PDB entry 2WYD | X-ray diffraction, 1.90 A resolution | chains A and B

Chain A:
Molecule: Acyl-homoserine lactone acylase pvdq subunit alpha
Source organism: Pseudomonas aeruginosa
Notes: EC 3.5.1.97
UniProt: Q9I194 (PVDQ_PSEAE); residues 1-170 here correspond to UniProt positions 24-193 (UniProt number = residue number + 23)
Sequence (170 residues; numbered 1 to 170; the number before each row is that of its first residue):
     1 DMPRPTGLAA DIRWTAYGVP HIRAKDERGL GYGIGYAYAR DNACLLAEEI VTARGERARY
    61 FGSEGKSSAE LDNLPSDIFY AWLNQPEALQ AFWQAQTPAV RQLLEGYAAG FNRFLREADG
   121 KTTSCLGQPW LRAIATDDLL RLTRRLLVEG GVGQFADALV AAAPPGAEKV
Disordered / not traced: 1-5, 170
Cystine bridges: Cys44-Cys125

Chain B:
Molecule: Acyl-homoserine lactone acylase pvdq subunit beta
Source organism: Pseudomonas aeruginosa
Notes: EC 3.5.1.97
UniProt: Q9I194 (PVDQ_PSEAE); residues 1-546 here correspond to UniProt positions 217-762 (UniProt number = residue number + 216)
Sequence (546 residues; each row starts with the number of its first residue):
     1 SNAIAVGSER SADGKGMLLA NPHFPWNGAM RFYQMHLTIP GRLDVMGASL PGLPVVNIGF
    61 SRHLAWTHTV DTSSHFTLYR LALDPKDPRR YLVDGRSLPL EEKSVAIEVR GADGKLSRVE
   121 HKVYQSIYGP LVVWPGKLDW NRSEAYALRD ANLENTRVLQ QWYSINQASD VADLRRRVEA
   181 LQGIPWVNTL AADEQGNALY MNQSVVPYLK PELIPACAIP QLVAEGLPAL QGQDSRCAWS
   241 RDPAAAQAGI TPAAQLPVLL RRDFVQNSND SAWLTNPASP LQGFSPLVSQ EKPIGPRARY
   301 ALSRLQGKQP LEAKTLEEMV TANHVFSADQ VLPDLLRLCR DNQGEKSLAR ACAALAQWDR
   361 GANLDSGSGF VYFQRFMQRF AELDGAWKEP FDAQRPLDTP QGIALDRPQV ATQVRQALAD
   421 AAAEVEKSGI PDGARWGDLQ VSTRGQERIA IPGGDGHFGV YNAIQSVRKG DHLEVVGGTS
   481 YIQLVTFPEE GPKARGLLAF SQSSDPRSPH YRDQTELFSR QQWQTLPFSD RQIDADPQLQ
   541 RLSIRE
Cystine bridges: Cys217-Cys237, Cys339-Cys352
Curated features (UniProtKB/Swiss-Prot):
  - active site: Ser1 (Nucleophile)

How chain A and chain B interact:
Pairs across the interface (184):
  Thr6(A) - Glu546(B)  hydrogen bond (side chain-backbone)
  Gly7(A) - Glu546(B)
  Leu8(A) - Arg545(B)
  Leu8(A) - Glu546(B)  hydrogen bond (backbone-backbone)
  Ala9(A) - Ile544(B)
  Ala9(A) - Arg545(B)
  Ala10(A) - Ser543(B)
  Ala10(A) - Ile544(B)  hydrogen bond (backbone-backbone)
  Asp11(A) - Arg541(B)  salt bridge
  Asp11(A) - Leu542(B)
  Asp11(A) - Ser543(B)  hydrogen bond
  Ile12(A) - Gln540(B)
  Ile12(A) - Arg541(B)
  Ile12(A) - Leu542(B)  hydrogen bond (backbone-backbone)
  Arg13(A) - Asp530(B)  salt bridge
  Arg13(A) - Ile533(B)
  Arg13(A) - Leu539(B)
  Arg13(A) - Gln540(B)
  Arg13(A) - Arg541(B)
  Trp14(A) - Gln538(B)
  Trp14(A) - Leu539(B)
  Trp14(A) - Gln540(B)  hydrogen bond (backbone-backbone)
  Trp14(A) - Leu542(B)  hydrophobic
  Thr15(A) - Pro527(B)
  Thr15(A) - Ile533(B)
  Thr15(A) - Asp536(B)
  Ala16(A) - Asp536(B)  hydrogen bond (backbone-side chain)
  Tyr17(A) - Gln502(B)
  Tyr17(A) - His510(B)  hydrogen bond (backbone-side chain)
  Tyr17(A) - Asp513(B)
  Tyr17(A) - Gln514(B)
  Tyr17(A) - Leu517(B)
  Tyr17(A) - Gln524(B)  hydrogen bond
  Gly18(A) - Gln502(B)  hydrogen bond (backbone-side chain)
  Gly18(A) - His510(B)
  Val19(A) - Gln34(B)
  Val19(A) - Gln502(B)
  Pro20(A) - Tyr33(B)
  Pro20(A) - Gln34(B)
  Pro20(A) - Met35(B)
  Pro20(A) - His36(B)  hydrogen bond (backbone-backbone)
  Pro20(A) - Gln502(B)
  His21(A) - His36(B)  hydrogen bond
  His21(A) - Met46(B)
  His21(A) - Pro527(B)
  His21(A) - Ile533(B)
  Ile22(A) - His36(B)  hydrogen bond (backbone-backbone)
  Ile22(A) - Leu37(B)
  Ile22(A) - Thr38(B)  hydrogen bond (backbone-backbone)
  Arg23(A) - Thr38(B)
  Arg23(A) - Pro40(B)
  Arg23(A) - Asp530(B)  salt bridge
  Arg23(A) - Arg541(B)
  Ala24(A) - Thr38(B)  hydrogen bond (backbone-backbone)
  Ala24(A) - Ile39(B)
  Ala24(A) - Pro40(B)
  Lys25(A) - Ile39(B)
  Asp26(A) - Ile39(B)
  Glu27(A) - Ile39(B)
  Glu27(A) - Arg42(B)  salt bridge
  Glu27(A) - Tyr163(B)  hydrogen bond
  Leu30(A) - Leu37(B)  hydrophobic
  Leu30(A) - Thr38(B)
  Leu30(A) - Leu43(B)  hydrophobic
  Tyr32(A) - Ile544(B)  hydrophobic
  Tyr32(A) - Arg545(B)
  Tyr32(A) - Glu546(B)  hydrogen bond
  Ile34(A) - Met35(B)  hydrophobic
  Ile34(A) - Leu37(B)  hydrophobic
  Ile34(A) - Pro54(B)
  Tyr36(A) - Leu542(B)
  Tyr36(A) - Ile544(B)  hydrophobic
  Ala37(A) - Tyr33(B)  hydrogen bond (backbone-side chain)
  Tyr38(A) - Tyr33(B)  hydrophobic
  Tyr38(A) - Pro51(B)
  Asp41(A) - Tyr33(B)  hydrogen bond
  Asp41(A) - Ser503(B)  hydrogen bond (backbone-side chain)
  Asp41(A) - Ser504(B)
  Asp41(A) - Asp505(B)
  Asn42(A) - Tyr33(B)
  Asn42(A) - Gln502(B)  hydrogen bond (side chain-backbone)
  Asn42(A) - Ser503(B)
  Asn42(A) - Ser504(B)  hydrogen bond
  Cys44(A) - Asp505(B)
  Leu45(A) - Gly28(B)
  Leu45(A) - Arg31(B)
  Leu45(A) - Pro51(B)  hydrophobic
  Leu45(A) - Ser504(B)
  Leu46(A) - Pro51(B)  hydrophobic
  Leu46(A) - Gly52(B)
  Glu49(A) - Gly28(B)
  Glu49(A) - Ala29(B)
  Gly55(A) - Ile107(B)
  Ala58(A) - Glu108(B)
  Ala58(A) - Val109(B)
  Ala58(A) - Arg110(B)  hydrogen bond (backbone-backbone)
  Arg59(A) - Glu108(B)  salt bridge
  Arg59(A) - Arg110(B)
  Arg59(A) - Leu116(B)
  Tyr60(A) - Arg110(B)
  Gly62(A) - Arg110(B)
  Ser68(A) - Gly28(B)
  Leu74(A) - Ile107(B)  hydrophobic
  Asp77(A) - Ile107(B)
  Ile78(A) - Val105(B)  hydrophobic
  Ile78(A) - Ile107(B)  hydrophobic
  Ile78(A) - His121(B)
  Ala81(A) - Ile107(B)  hydrophobic
  Trp82(A) - Val105(B)
  Trp82(A) - Val123(B)
  Trp82(A) - Gln125(B)  hydrogen bond
  Trp82(A) - Pro130(B)  hydrophobic
  Leu83(A) - Leu153(B)  hydrophobic
  Gln85(A) - Lys103(B)
  Phe92(A) - Asn155(B)
  Phe92(A) - Thr156(B)
  Ala95(A) - Thr156(B)
  Gln96(A) - Thr156(B)  hydrogen bond (side chain-backbone)
  Thr97(A) - Gln160(B)
  Val100(A) - Leu159(B)  hydrophobic
  Val100(A) - Gln160(B)
  Leu103(A) - Pro54(B)
  Leu103(A) - Tyr163(B)  hydrophobic
  Leu104(A) - Pro54(B)  hydrophobic
  Leu104(A) - Leu159(B)  hydrophobic
  Tyr107(A) - Gly52(B)
  Arg113(A) - Ile544(B)
  Arg113(A) - Arg545(B)  hydrogen bond (side chain-backbone)
  Arg113(A) - Glu546(B)
  Arg116(A) - Glu546(B)  salt bridge
  Gly120(A) - Arg507(B)  hydrogen bond (backbone-side chain)
  Lys121(A) - Arg507(B)
  Thr122(A) - Asp505(B)
  Thr123(A) - Asp505(B)
  Thr123(A) - Arg507(B)  hydrogen bond (backbone-side chain)
  Ser124(A) - Asp505(B)  hydrogen bond
  Ser124(A) - Arg507(B)  hydrogen bond
  Leu139(A) - Gly52(B)
  Thr143(A) - Leu53(B)
  Thr143(A) - Val158(B)
  Thr143(A) - Leu159(B)
  Arg144(A) - Leu153(B)
  Arg145(A) - Ala29(B)
  Leu146(A) - Ala29(B)
  Leu146(A) - Met30(B)  hydrophobic
  Leu146(A) - Leu53(B)  hydrophobic
  Leu146(A) - Trp186(B)  hydrogen bond (backbone-side chain)
  Leu147(A) - Asn152(B)
  Leu147(A) - Asn155(B)
  Leu147(A) - Val158(B)  hydrophobic
  Leu147(A) - Pro185(B)  hydrophobic
  Leu147(A) - Trp186(B)  hydrogen bond (backbone-side chain)
  Val148(A) - Asp150(B)
  Val148(A) - Leu153(B)  hydrophobic
  Glu149(A) - Trp186(B)
  Gly150(A) - His75(B)
  Gly150(A) - Phe76(B)
  Gly150(A) - Trp186(B)
  Gly151(A) - Phe76(B)
  Gly151(A) - Asp150(B)
  Val152(A) - Leu148(B)  hydrophobic
  Val152(A) - Asp150(B)  hydrogen bond (backbone-side chain)
  Phe155(A) - Phe76(B)  hydrophobic
  Phe155(A) - Trp134(B)  hydrophobic
  Phe155(A) - Leu148(B)  hydrophobic
  Ala158(A) - Val132(B)
  Ala158(A) - Val133(B)  hydrogen bond (backbone-backbone)
  Ala158(A) - Trp134(B)
  Leu159(A) - Val123(B)  hydrophobic
  Leu159(A) - Pro130(B)  hydrophobic
  Leu159(A) - Leu131(B)
  Val160(A) - His121(B)  hydrogen bond (backbone-side chain)
  Ala162(A) - Leu131(B)
  Ala162(A) - Val132(B)
  Ala162(A) - Val133(B)  hydrophobic
  Ala162(A) - Trp140(B)
  Ala163(A) - Trp140(B)
  Pro164(A) - Arg89(B)
  Pro164(A) - Tyr124(B)
  Pro164(A) - Trp140(B)
  Pro165(A) - Pro88(B)  hydrophobic
  Pro165(A) - Trp140(B)
  Pro165(A) - Asn141(B)
  Gly166(A) - Arg142(B)  hydrogen bond (backbone-side chain)
Other interface residues (no listed pair), chain A (89 interface residues in all): Arg40, Ser63, Ala99, Ala109, Leu142, Ala161, Ala167
Other interface residues (no listed pair), chain B (84 interface residues in all): Leu50, Val55, Leu78, Val119, Pro506, Ser508, Pro509

Summary:
89 residues of chain A and 84 residues of chain B are in contact, with 36 hydrogen bonds and 6 salt bridges.
Polar contacts include Asp11(A)-Arg541(B), Arg13(A)-Asp530(B) and Arg23(A)-Asp530(B). UniProt lists
active-site residue Ser1(B) on chain B.
Chain A is Acyl-homoserine lactone acylase pvdq subunit alpha and chain B is Acyl-homoserine lactone acylase
pvdq subunit beta, both from Pseudomonas aeruginosa; the structure, The quorum quenching N-acyl homoserine
lactone acylase PvdQ in complex with dodecanoic acid, was determined by X-ray diffraction together with 2WYB,
2WYC and 2WYE from the same study.
